Entry 1KRP (X-ray diffraction, 2.20 A resolution); this record covers chains B and A.

[Chain B]
Molecule: 3-nt DNA strand
Sequence (3 nucleotides; each row starts with the number of its first residue):
  1001 TTX
Modified positions: PST (thymidine-5'-thiophosphate) at position 1003
Ion coordination: Zn2+: PST_1003 (shared with Asp-355(A) of chain A)

[Chain A]
Protein: Protein (DNA polymerase I klenow fragment (e.c.2.7.7.7))
From: Escherichia coli
Notes: EC 2.7.7.7
Reference sequence: P00582 (DPO1_ECOLI); residues 324-928 here = UniProt positions 324-928
Amino-acid sequence (605 residues; numbered 324 to 928; the number before each row is that of its first residue):
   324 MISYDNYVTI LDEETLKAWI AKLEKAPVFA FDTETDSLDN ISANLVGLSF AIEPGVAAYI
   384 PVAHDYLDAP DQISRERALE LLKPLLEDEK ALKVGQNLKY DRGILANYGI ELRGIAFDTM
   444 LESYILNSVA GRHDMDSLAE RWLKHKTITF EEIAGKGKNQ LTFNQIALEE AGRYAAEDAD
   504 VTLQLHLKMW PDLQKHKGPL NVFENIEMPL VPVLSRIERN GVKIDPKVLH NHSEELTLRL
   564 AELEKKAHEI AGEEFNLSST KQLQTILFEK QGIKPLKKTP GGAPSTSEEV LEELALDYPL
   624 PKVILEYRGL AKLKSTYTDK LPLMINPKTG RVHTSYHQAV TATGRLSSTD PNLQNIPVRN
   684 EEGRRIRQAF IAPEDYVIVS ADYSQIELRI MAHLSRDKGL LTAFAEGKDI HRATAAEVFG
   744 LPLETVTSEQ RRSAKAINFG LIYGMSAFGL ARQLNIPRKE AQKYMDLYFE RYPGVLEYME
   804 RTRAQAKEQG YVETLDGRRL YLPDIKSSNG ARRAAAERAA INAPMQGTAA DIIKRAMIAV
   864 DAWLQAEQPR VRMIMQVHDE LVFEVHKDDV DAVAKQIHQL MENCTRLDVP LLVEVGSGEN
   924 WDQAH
Disordered / not traced: 603-606
Sequence notes: engineered mutation Met-324 (Val in P00582)
Ion coordination: Zn2+ site 1: Asp-355 (shared with PST_1003(B) of chain B); Zn2+ site 2 near Asp-882 (its only coordinating residue here); Zn2+ site 3: His-901, Glu-905

[How chain B and chain A interact]
Residue-residue contacts (25):
  DT1001(B) with Gln-419(A), phosphate contact; Asn-420(A), hydrogen bond to the base; Lys-422(A), hydrogen bond to the base; Met-443(A), sugar contact; Arg-455(A), salt bridge to the phosphate; His-456(A), sugar contact; Asp-457(A), phosphate contact; Ser-658(A), base contact; Tyr-659(A), base contact; His-660(A), hydrogen bond to the base
  DT1002(B) with Leu-361(A), base contact; Gln-419(A), hydrogen bond to the phosphate; Asn-420(A), hydrogen bond to the sugar; Tyr-423(A), sugar contact; Asp-457(A), phosphate contact; Met-458(A), hydrogen bond to the phosphate
  PST_1003(B) with Asp-355(A), phosphate contact; Thr-356(A), sugar contact; Glu-357(A), phosphate contact; Thr-358(A), hydrogen bond to the phosphate; Leu-361(A), base contact; Tyr-423(A), hydrogen bond to the sugar; Phe-473(A), base contact; Phe-486(A), phosphate contact; Tyr-497(A), base contact
Interface residues without a listed pair, chain A (24 interface residues in all): Ser-360, Glu-474, Asp-501, Val-663

[Summary]
3 residues of chain B and 24 residues of chain A are in contact, with 8 hydrogen bonds and 1 salt bridge.
Among the polar pairs are DT1001(B)/Asn-420(A), DT1001(B)/Lys-422(A) and DT1001(B)/His-660(A). Asp-355(A) and
PST_1003(B) form the Zn2+ site 1.
Chain B is a 3-nt DNA strand and chain A is Protein (DNA polymerase I klenow fragment (e.c.2.7.7.7))
(Escherichia coli); the structure, DNA polymerase I Klenow fragment (E.C.2.7.7.7) mutant/DNA complex, was
determined by X-ray diffraction together with 1KFS and 1KSP from the same study.
